Entry 7WNH (X-ray diffraction, 3.10 A resolution); this record covers chains A and F of the 3 polymer chains in the assembly.

== Chain A ==
Molecule: Nuclear receptor subfamily 4 group A member 2
From: Homo sapiens
Reference sequence: P43354 (NR4A2_HUMAN); numbering as in UniProt (aligned over 258-598)
Chain sequence (350 residues; numbered 249 to 598; the number before each row is that of its first residue):
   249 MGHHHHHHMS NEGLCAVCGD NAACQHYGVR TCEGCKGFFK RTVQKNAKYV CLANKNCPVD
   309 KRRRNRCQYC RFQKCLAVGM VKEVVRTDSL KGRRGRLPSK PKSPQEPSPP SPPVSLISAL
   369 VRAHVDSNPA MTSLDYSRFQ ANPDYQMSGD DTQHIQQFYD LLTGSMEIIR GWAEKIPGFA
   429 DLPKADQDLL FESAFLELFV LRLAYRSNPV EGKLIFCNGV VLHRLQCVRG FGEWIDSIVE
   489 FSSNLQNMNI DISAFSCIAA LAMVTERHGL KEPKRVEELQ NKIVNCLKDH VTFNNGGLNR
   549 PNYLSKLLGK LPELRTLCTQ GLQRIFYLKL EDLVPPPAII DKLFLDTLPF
Not modelled in the structure: 249-260, 348-362, 393-398, 546-552, 598
Construct notes: initiating methionine (249); expression tag (250-257)
Bound ions: Zn2+ site 1: Cys263, Cys266, Cys280, Cys283; Zn2+ site 2: Cys299, Cys305, Cys315, Cys318
UniProt features mapped onto this chain:
  - DNA-binding region: Glu260 to Thr335 (Nuclear receptor)
  - zinc finger (NR C4-type): Cys263 to Cys283, Cys299 to Cys323
  - motif: Phe287 to Arg314 (Bipartite nuclear localization signal (NLS1)), Leu338 to Lys350 (Nuclear localization signal (NLS1)), Phe443 to Ala452 (nuclear export sequence (NES1)), Gln568 to Lys577 (nuclear export sequence (NES2))
  - natural variant: Cys280 (C280Y: In IDLDP), Phe286 (F286S: In IDLDP; uncertain significance), Cys305 (C305Y: In IDLDP), Arg319 (R319Q: In IDLDP), Cys323 (C323F: In IDLDP; uncertain significance), Asp392 (D392G: In IDLDP; uncertain significance), Glu526 to Phe598 (deletion: In IDLDP)
What the authors report for this chain:
  - binding site for the 16-nt DNA strand (chain F): Lys284, Lys288
  - conformationally variable residues (helix shift): Pro560
  - mutagenesis - K284A/K288A, V298A, L300A, D537A, N542A, N542A/N543A, N543A, N550A, K554A, P560E, P560K, F598A: decreased signaling

== Chain F ==
Molecule: 16-nt DNA strand
Sequence (16 nucleotides; row label = number of the first residue in the row):
   261 CCGAAAAGGT CATGCG

== How chain A and chain F interact ==
Residue-residue contacts (23):
  Cys272(A) with DA266(F), phosphate contact
  Gln273(A) with DA266(F), hydrogen bond to the phosphate; DA267(F), phosphate contact
  His274(A) with DA267(F), phosphate contact
  Tyr275(A) with DA267(F), hydrogen bond to the phosphate; DG268(F), hydrogen bond to the phosphate
  Lys284(A) with DG268(F), hydrogen bond to the base
  Lys288(A) with DG269(F), base contact
  Val332(A) with DA267(F), phosphate contact
  Val333(A) with DG268(F), phosphate contact
  Arg334(A) with DA267(F), hydrogen bond to the phosphate; DG268(F), hydrogen bond to the phosphate
  Gly340(A) with DG268(F), phosphate contact; DG269(F), phosphate contact
  Arg341(A) with DG268(F), sugar contact
  Arg342(A) with DA267(F), base contact; DG268(F), base contact; DG269(F), sugar contact
  Gly343(A) with DA266(F), base contact; DA267(F), hydrogen bond to the base
  Arg344(A) with DA264(F), base contact; DA265(F), hydrogen bond to the base; DA266(F), sugar contact

== Overview ==
14 residues of chain A face 6 of chain F across their interface; the contacts include 8 hydrogen bonds. Among
the polar pairs are Lys284(A)-DG268(F), Gly343(A)-DA267(F) and Arg344(A)-DA265(F). From the paper: a binding
site for the 16-nt DNA strand (chain F) at Lys284(A) and Lys288(A); K284A/K288A, V298A and L300A of chain A,
among others, reduce signaling; 12 substitutions were tested in all.
Here chain A is Nuclear receptor subfamily 4 group A member 2 (Homo sapiens) and chain F is a 16-nt DNA
strand. Entry 7WNH (Crystal structure of Nurr1 binding to NBRE) was determined by X-ray diffraction.
